2DD5 - chains E and H of the 12 polymer chains in the assembly; structure by X-ray diffraction, 2.00 A resolution.

# Chain E (and H)
Name: Thiocyanate hydrolase beta subunit
Organism: Thiobacillus thioparus
Notes: EC 3.5.5.8; chain H of this document is another copy of the same molecule, construct and numbering; everything in this record applies to it too
UniProt: O66186 (SCNB_THITI); residues 2-157 here correspond to UniProt positions 1-156 (UniProt number = residue number - 1)
Chain sequence (157 residues; each row starts with the number of its first residue):
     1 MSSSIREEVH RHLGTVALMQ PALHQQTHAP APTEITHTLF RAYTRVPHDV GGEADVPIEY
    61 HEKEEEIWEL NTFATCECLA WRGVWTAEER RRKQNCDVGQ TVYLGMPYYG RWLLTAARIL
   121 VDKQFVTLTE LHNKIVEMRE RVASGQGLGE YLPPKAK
Unresolved in the structure: 1-3, 155-157 (chain H: 1)
Differences from the reference sequence: initiating methionine (1)

# Chain E / chain H interface
Residue-residue contacts - 59 pairs, chain E then chain H:
  Leu18(E) - Ala22(H)
  Leu18(E) - Leu23(H)
  Leu18(E) - His24(H)  hydrogen bond (backbone-backbone)
  Leu18(E) - Gln25(H)
  Ala22(E) - Leu18(H)
  Leu23(E) - Leu18(H)
  His24(E) - Leu18(H)  hydrogen bond (backbone-backbone)
  Gln25(E) - Leu18(H)
  Thr27(E) - Leu104(H)  hydrogen bond (side chain-backbone)
  Thr27(E) - Gly105(H)
  His28(E) - Leu104(H)
  Ala29(E) - Leu104(H)  hydrogen bond (backbone-backbone)
  Ala29(E) - Met106(H)
  Pro30(E) - Leu104(H)
  Pro30(E) - Gly105(H)
  Pro30(E) - Met106(H)
  Pro30(E) - Pro107(H)
  Ala31(E) - Lys63(H)
  Ala31(E) - Pro107(H)
  Pro32(E) - Trp68(H)  hydrophobic
  Pro32(E) - Glu69(H)
  Pro32(E) - Pro107(H)  hydrophobic
  Ile35(E) - Gly105(H)
  Ile35(E) - Pro107(H)  hydrophobic
  Phe40(E) - Met106(H)  hydrophobic
  Tyr43(E) - Thr101(H)
  Tyr43(E) - Val102(H)
  Tyr43(E) - Gly105(H)
  Tyr43(E) - Met106(H)  hydrophobic
  Glu66(E) - Thr33(H)
  Trp68(E) - Pro32(H)  hydrophobic
  Glu69(E) - Pro32(H)
  Arg92(E) - Arg118(H)
  Arg92(E) - Asp122(H)  salt bridge
  Asp97(E) - Asp97(H)
  Asp97(E) - Arg118(H)  salt bridge
  Gln100(E) - Thr101(H)
  Thr101(E) - Gln100(H)
  Thr101(E) - Thr101(H)  hydrogen bond
  Val102(E) - Tyr43(H)
  Leu104(E) - Thr27(H)
  Leu104(E) - His28(H)
  Leu104(E) - Ala29(H)  hydrogen bond (backbone-backbone)
  Leu104(E) - Pro30(H)
  Gly105(E) - Thr27(H)
  Gly105(E) - Pro30(H)
  Gly105(E) - Ile35(H)
  Gly105(E) - Tyr43(H)
  Met106(E) - Ala29(H)
  Met106(E) - Pro30(H)
  Met106(E) - Phe40(H)  hydrophobic
  Met106(E) - Tyr43(H)  hydrophobic
  Pro107(E) - Pro30(H)
  Pro107(E) - Ala31(H)
  Pro107(E) - Pro32(H)  hydrophobic
  Pro107(E) - Ile35(H)  hydrophobic
  Arg118(E) - Arg92(H)
  Arg118(E) - Asp97(H)  salt bridge
  Asp122(E) - Arg92(H)  salt bridge
Other interface residues (no listed pair), chain E (34 interface residues in all): Ala17, Met19, Thr33, Thr44, Lys63, Leu114
Other interface residues (no listed pair), chain H (35 interface residues in all): Ala17, Met19, Thr44, Asp55, Glu66, Leu114

# Overview
34 residues of chain E and 35 residues of chain H are in contact; the contacts include 6 hydrogen bonds and 4
salt bridges. Among the polar pairs are Arg92(E)-Asp122(H), Asp97(E)-Arg118(H) and Thr27(E)-Leu104(H).
Both chains are Thiocyanate hydrolase beta subunit (Thiobacillus thioparus). Entry 2DD5 (Thiocyanate hydrolase
(SCNase) from Thiobacillus thioparus native holo-enzyme) was determined by X-ray diffraction together with
2DD4 from the same study.
